Entry 5K4X (X-ray diffraction, 1.37 A resolution); this record covers chain A.

[Chain A]
Protein: Inosine-5'-monophosphate dehydrogenase
From: Mycobacterium thermoresistibile
Notes: EC 1.1.1.205
UniProtKB: A0A100XBM0 (A0A100XBM0_MYCTH); the construct has insertions or renumbered stretches relative to UniProt, so the offset changes along the chain: 3-110 = UniProt 15-122; 113-389 = UniProt 250-526
Amino-acid sequence (389 residues; row label = number of the first residue in the row):
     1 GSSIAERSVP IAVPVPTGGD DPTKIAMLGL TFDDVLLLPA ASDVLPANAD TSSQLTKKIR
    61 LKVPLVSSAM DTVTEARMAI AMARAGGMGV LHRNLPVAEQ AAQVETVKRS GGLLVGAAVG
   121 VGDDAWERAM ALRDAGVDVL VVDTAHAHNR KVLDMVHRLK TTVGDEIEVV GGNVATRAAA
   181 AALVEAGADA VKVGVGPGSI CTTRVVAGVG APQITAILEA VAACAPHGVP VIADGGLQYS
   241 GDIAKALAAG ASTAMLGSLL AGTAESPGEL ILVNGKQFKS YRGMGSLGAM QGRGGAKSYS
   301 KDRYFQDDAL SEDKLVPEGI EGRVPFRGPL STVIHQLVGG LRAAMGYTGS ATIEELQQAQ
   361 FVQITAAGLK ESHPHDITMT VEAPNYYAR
Disordered / not traced: 1-14, 292-315, 369-389
Differences from the reference sequence: expression tag (1-2); linker (111-112)
Ligand contacts:
  - 6Q9 (N-(2H-indazol-6-yl)-3,5-dimethyl-1H-pyrazole-4-sulfonamide): R93, D143, T144, A145, N173, G194, V195, G196, C201, T203, M284, G285, E318, Y347
  - inosinic acid (IMP): S68, M70, N173, P197, G198, S199, I200, C201, T203, D234, G235, G236, L237, M255, L256, G257, S258, Y281, G283, M284, G285, S286, E318, G319

[Summary]
Bound to chain A: compound 6Q9 and inosinic acid.
Chain A is Inosine-5'-monophosphate dehydrogenase (Mycobacterium thermoresistibile); the structure, M.
thermoresistible IMPDH in complex with IMP and Compound 1, was determined by X-ray diffraction together with
5K4Z from the same study.
